8H6F - chains A and B of the 6 polymer chains in the assembly; structure by electron microscopy, 3.30 A resolution.

Chain A (and B):
Protein: Spike glycoprotein
Organism: Severe acute respiratory syndrome coronavirus 2
Notes: chain B of this document is another copy of the same molecule, construct and numbering; everything in this record applies to it too
Reference sequence: P0DTC2 (SPIKE_SARS2); numbering as in UniProt (aligned over 1-1208)
Amino-acid sequence (1208 residues; row label = number of the first residue in the row):
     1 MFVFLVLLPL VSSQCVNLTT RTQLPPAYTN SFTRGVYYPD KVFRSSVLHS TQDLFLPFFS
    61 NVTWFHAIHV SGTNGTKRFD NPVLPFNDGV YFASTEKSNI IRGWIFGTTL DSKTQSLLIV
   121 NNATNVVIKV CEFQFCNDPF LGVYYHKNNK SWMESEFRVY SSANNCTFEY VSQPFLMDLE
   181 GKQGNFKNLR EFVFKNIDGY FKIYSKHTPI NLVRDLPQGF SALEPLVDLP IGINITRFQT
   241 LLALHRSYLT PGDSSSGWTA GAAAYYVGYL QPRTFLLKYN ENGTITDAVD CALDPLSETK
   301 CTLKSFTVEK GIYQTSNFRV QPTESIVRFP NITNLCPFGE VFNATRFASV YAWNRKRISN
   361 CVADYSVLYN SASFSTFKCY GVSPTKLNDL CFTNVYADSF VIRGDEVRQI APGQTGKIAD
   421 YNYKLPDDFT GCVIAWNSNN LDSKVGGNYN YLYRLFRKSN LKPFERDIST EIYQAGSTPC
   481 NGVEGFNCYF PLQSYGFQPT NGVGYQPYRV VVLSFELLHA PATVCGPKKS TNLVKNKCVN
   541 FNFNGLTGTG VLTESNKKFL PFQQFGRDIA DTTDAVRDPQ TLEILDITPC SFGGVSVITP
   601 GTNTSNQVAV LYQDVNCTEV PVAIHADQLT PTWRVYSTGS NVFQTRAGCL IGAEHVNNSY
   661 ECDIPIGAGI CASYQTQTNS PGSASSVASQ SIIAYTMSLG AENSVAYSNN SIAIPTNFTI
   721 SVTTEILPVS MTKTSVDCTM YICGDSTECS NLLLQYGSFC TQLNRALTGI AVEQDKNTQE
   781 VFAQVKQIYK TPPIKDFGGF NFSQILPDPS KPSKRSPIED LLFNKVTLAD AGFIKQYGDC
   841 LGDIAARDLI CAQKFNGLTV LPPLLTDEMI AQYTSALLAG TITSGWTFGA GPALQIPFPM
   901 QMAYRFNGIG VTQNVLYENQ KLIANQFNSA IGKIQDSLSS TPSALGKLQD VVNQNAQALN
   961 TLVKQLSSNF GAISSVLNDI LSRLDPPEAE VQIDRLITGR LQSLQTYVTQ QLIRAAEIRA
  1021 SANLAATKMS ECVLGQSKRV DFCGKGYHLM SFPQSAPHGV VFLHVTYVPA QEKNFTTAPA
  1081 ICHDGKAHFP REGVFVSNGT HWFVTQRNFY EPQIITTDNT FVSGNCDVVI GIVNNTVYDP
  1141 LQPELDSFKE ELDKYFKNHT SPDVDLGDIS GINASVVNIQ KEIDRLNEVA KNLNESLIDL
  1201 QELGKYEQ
Disordered / not traced: 1-25, 67-78, 142-152, 175-185, 244-260, 677-690, 829-851, 1150-1208 (chain B: 1-25, 67-78, 142-152, 175-185, 247-261, 676-689, 829-851, 1150-1208)
Construct notes: engineered mutation Gly682 (Arg in P0DTC2), Ser683 (Arg in P0DTC2), Ser685 (Arg in P0DTC2), Pro817 (Phe in P0DTC2), Pro892 (Ala in P0DTC2), Pro899 (Ala in P0DTC2), Pro942 (Ala in P0DTC2), Pro986 (Lys in P0DTC2), Pro987 (Val in P0DTC2)
Swiss-Prot annotation at these positions:
  - region: Asn280 to Cys301 (Putative superantigen), Arg403 to Asp405 (Integrin-binding motif), Asn448 to Phe456 (Immunodominant HLA epitope recognized by the CD8+), Pro681, Ala684 (Putative superantigen), Ser816 to Tyr837 (Fusion peptide 1), Lys835 to Phe855 (Fusion peptide 2), Asp1163 to Glu1202 (Heptad repeat 2)
  - site: Arg815, Ser816 (Cleavage)
  - glycosylation: Asn17 (N-linked (GlcNAc...) (complex) asparagine), Asn61 (N-linked (GlcNAc...) (hybrid) asparagine), Asn74 (N-linked (GlcNAc...) (complex) asparagine), Asn122 (N-linked (GlcNAc...) (hybrid) asparagine), Asn149 (N-linked (GlcNAc...) (complex) asparagine), Asn165 (N-linked (GlcNAc...) (complex) asparagine), Asn234 (N-linked (GlcNAc...) (high mannose) asparagine), Asn282 (N-linked (GlcNAc...) (complex) asparagine), Thr323 (O-linked (GalNAc) threonine), Ser325 (O-linked (HexNAc...) serine), Asn331 (N-linked (GlcNAc...) (complex) asparagine), Asn343 (N-linked (GlcNAc...) (complex) asparagine), Asn603 (N-linked (GlcNAc...) (hybrid) asparagine), Asn616 (N-linked (GlcNAc...) (complex) asparagine), Asn657 (N-linked (GlcNAc...) (complex) asparagine), Thr676 (O-linked (GlcNAc...) threonine), Thr678 (O-linked (GlcNAc...) threonine), Asn709 (N-linked (GlcNAc...) (high mannose) asparagine), Asn717 (N-linked (GlcNAc...) (hybrid) asparagine), Asn801 (N-linked (GlcNAc...) (hybrid) asparagine) and 6 more in UniProt
  - natural variant: Leu5 (L5F: In strain: Iota/B.1.526), Ser13 (S13I: In strain: Epsilon/B.1.427/B.1.429), Leu18 (L18F: In strain: Beta/B.1.351, Gamma/P.1 and 1 more), Thr19 (T19I: In strain: Omicron/BQ.1.1, Omicron/XBB.1.5 and 1 more; T19R: In strain: Delta/B.1.617.2, Omicron/BA.2 and 4 more), Thr20 (T20N: In strain: Gamma/P.1), Leu24 to Ala27 (sequence variant, change not given here; In strain: Omicron/BA.2, Omicron/BA.2.12.1 and 6 more), Pro26 (P26S: In strain: Gamma/P.1), Gln52 (Q52H: In strain: Omicron/EG.5.1), Ala67 (A67V: In strain: Eta/B.1.525, Omicron/BA.1), His69 to Val70 (deletion: In strain: Alpha/B.1.1.7, Eta/B.1.525 and 5 more), Gly75 (G75V: In strain: Lambda/C.37), Thr76 (T76I: In strain: Lambda/C.37), 82 further natural variant entries in UniProt
  - mutagenesis: His69 to Val70 (Increased incorporation of cleaved spike into virions), Asn121 (N121Q: Partial loss of biliverdin affinity), Arg190 (R190K: Partial loss of biliverdin affinity), Asn234 (N234Q: Increased resistance to neutralizing antibodies), Asn331 (N331Q: Reduced viral infectivity), Asn343 (N343Q: Reduced viral infectivity), Leu452 (L452R: Increased resistance to neutralizing antibodies. Decreases HLA binding to NF9 epitope. Increased binding affinity to human ACE2), Tyr453 (Y453F: Decreased HLA binding to NF9 epitope. Increased binding affinity to human ACE2), Ala475 (A475V: Increased resistance to neutralizing antibodies), Val483 (V483A: Increased resistance to neutralizing antibodies), Glu484 (E484D: Increased replication in human TMEM106B overexpressing cells), Phe490 (F490L: Increased resistance to neutralizing antibodies and human covalescent sera neutralization), 12 further mutagenesis entries in UniProt
Cystine bridges: Cys131-Cys166, Cys291-Cys301, Cys336-Cys361, Cys379-Cys432, Cys391-Cys525, Cys480-Cys488, Cys538-Cys590, Cys617-Cys649, Cys662-Cys671, Cys738-Cys760, Cys743-Cys749, Cys1032-Cys1043, Cys1082-Cys1126
Covalently attached groups: N-acetylglucosamine (NAG) linked to Asn61, Asn122, Asn331, Asn709, Asn717, Asn801, Asn1074, Asn1098, Asn1134

Chain A / chain B interface:
Residue-residue contacts - 121 pairs, chain A then chain B:
  Asn317(A) - Asp737(B)
  Arg319(A) - Met740(B)
  Arg357(A) - Thr167(B)  hydrogen bond (side chain-backbone)
  Ser359(A) - Thr167(B)
  Lys558(A) - Phe43(B)
  Phe559(A) - Phe43(B)  hydrophobic
  Leu560(A) - Gly283(B)
  Phe562(A) - Tyr38(B)  hydrophobic
  Phe562(A) - Lys41(B)
  Phe562(A) - Glu224(B)
  Phe562(A) - Pro225(B)  hydrophobic
  Gln563(A) - Lys41(B)
  Gln563(A) - Val42(B)
  Gln563(A) - Phe43(B)
  Gln563(A) - Gly283(B)
  Gln564(A) - Lys41(B)  hydrogen bond (backbone-backbone)
  Phe565(A) - Lys41(B)
  Phe565(A) - Val42(B)
  Phe565(A) - Phe43(B)  hydrogen bond (backbone-backbone)
  Gly566(A) - Phe43(B)
  Arg567(A) - Val42(B)
  Arg567(A) - Phe43(B)  hydrogen bond (backbone-backbone)
  Ile569(A) - Val47(B)  hydrophobic
  Ala570(A) - Val963(B)  hydrophobic
  Thr572(A) - Phe855(B)
  Pro589(A) - Phe855(B)  hydrophobic
  Phe592(A) - Met740(B)  hydrophobic
  Phe592(A) - Gln853(B)
  Phe592(A) - Lys854(B)
  Phe592(A) - Gly857(B)
  Asp614(A) - Gln853(B)  hydrogen bond (backbone-side chain)
  Asp614(A) - Thr859(B)  hydrogen bond
  Asp614(A) - Val860(B)
  Ala647(A) - Pro862(B)  hydrophobic
  Pro665(A) - Leu864(B)  hydrophobic
  Ala668(A) - Pro863(B)  hydrogen bond (backbone-backbone)
  Ala668(A) - Leu864(B)
  Ala668(A) - Thr866(B)
  Gly669(A) - Leu864(B)  hydrogen bond (backbone-backbone)
  Met697(A) - Leu865(B)  hydrophobic
  Met697(A) - Met869(B)  hydrophobic
  Leu699(A) - Ile788(B)  hydrophobic
  Leu699(A) - Met869(B)
  Leu699(A) - Gln872(B)
  Leu699(A) - Tyr873(B)
  Gly700(A) - Ile788(B)
  Ala701(A) - Gln787(B)
  Ala701(A) - Ile788(B)  hydrogen bond (backbone-backbone)
  Glu702(A) - Ile788(B)
  Glu702(A) - Lys790(B)
  Asn703(A) - Gln787(B)  hydrogen bond
  Asn703(A) - Ile788(B)  hydrogen bond (backbone-backbone)
  Asn703(A) - Tyr789(B)
  Asn703(A) - Lys790(B)  hydrogen bond (backbone-backbone)
  Ser704(A) - Lys790(B)  hydrogen bond
  Val705(A) - Tyr789(B)  hydrophobic
  Val705(A) - Gln895(B)
  Ala706(A) - Gln895(B)
  Tyr707(A) - Pro792(B)  hydrophobic
  Tyr707(A) - Asp796(B)  hydrogen bond (side chain-backbone)
  Tyr707(A) - Phe797(B)
  Tyr707(A) - Thr883(B)
  Tyr707(A) - Ile896(B)
  Tyr707(A) - Pro897(B)  hydrophobic
  Tyr707(A) - Phe898(B)  hydrogen bond (side chain-backbone)
  Ser708(A) - Pro897(B)
  Asn709(A) - Pro897(B)
  Ser711(A) - Gln895(B)
  Ser711(A) - Pro897(B)
  Ile712(A) - Gln895(B)
  Ile712(A) - Ile896(B)  hydrophobic
  Ala713(A) - Leu894(B)
  Ala713(A) - Gln895(B)
  Pro715(A) - Leu894(B)
  Thr961(A) - Ser758(B)
  Thr961(A) - Gln762(B)
  Gln965(A) - Tyr756(B)
  Gln965(A) - Gly757(B)
  Gln965(A) - Ser758(B)  hydrogen bond (side chain-backbone)
  Gln965(A) - Phe759(B)
  Ser968(A) - Gly757(B)
  Asn969(A) - Gln755(B)
  Phe970(A) - Gln755(B)  hydrogen bond (backbone-backbone)
  Phe970(A) - Tyr756(B)
  Gly971(A) - Gln755(B)
  Gln1002(A) - Phe759(B)
  Gln1002(A) - Gln1002(B)
  Gln1002(A) - Gln1005(B)
  Thr1006(A) - Gln762(B)
  Thr1006(A) - Gln1005(B)  hydrogen bond
  Gln1010(A) - Gln762(B)
  Ile1013(A) - Leu1012(B)  hydrophobic
  Glu1017(A) - Arg1019(B)  salt bridge
  Arg1039(A) - Glu1031(B)  salt bridge
  Arg1039(A) - Arg1039(B)
  Val1040(A) - Ser1030(B)  hydrogen bond (backbone-side chain)
  Val1040(A) - Glu1031(B)
  Asp1041(A) - Ser1030(B)
  Gly1046(A) - Ala890(B)
  Pro1069(A) - Ala890(B)
  Pro1069(A) - Pro892(B)
  Glu1072(A) - Pro892(B)
  Glu1072(A) - Leu894(B)
  Thr1077(A) - Met900(B)
  Pro1079(A) - Tyr917(B)
  Phe1089(A) - Asn914(B)
  Phe1089(A) - Tyr917(B)  hydrophobic
  Val1094(A) - Met900(B)  hydrophobic
  Val1094(A) - Tyr904(B)
  Arg1107(A) - Tyr904(B)
  Arg1107(A) - Asn907(B)
  Arg1107(A) - Gln913(B)
  Phe1121(A) - Asn914(B)
  Ser1123(A) - Asn914(B)
  Ser1123(A) - Glu918(B)
  Val1128(A) - Tyr917(B)
  Val1128(A) - Glu918(B)
  Val1129(A) - Tyr917(B)  hydrophobic
  Ile1130(A) - Gln920(B)
  Leu1141(A) - Glu1144(B)
  Lys1149(A) - Lys1149(B)
Interface residues without a listed pair, chain A (84 interface residues in all): Thr523, Thr547, Lys557, Asp571, Gln613, Gly667, Asn710, Gly999, Ser1003, Thr1009, Lys1045, Tyr1047, Asn1074, Pro1090, Arg1091, Leu1145
Interface residues without a listed pair, chain B (87 interface residues in all): Arg44, Pro230, Asn282, Thr284, Asp745, Arg765, Gln784, Lys786, Leu858, Leu861, Ser884, Trp886, Gly889, Gly891, Ala893, Lys921, Asn960, Lys964, Asn978, Thr1009, Leu1034, Gly1035, Asp1118

Summary:
84 residues of chain A face 87 of chain B across their interface; the contacts include 19 hydrogen bonds and 2
salt bridges. Polar pairs include Glu1017(A)-Arg1019(B), Arg1039(A)-Glu1031(B) and Arg357(A)-Thr167(B).
N-acetylglucosamine is covalently linked to Asn61(A), Asn122(A), Asn331(A), Asn709(A), Asn717(A) and Asn801(A)
and 3 more.
Both chains are Spike glycoprotein (Severe acute respiratory syndrome coronavirus 2). Entry 8H6F (Cryo-EM
structure of SARS-CoV-2 Spike protein in complex with A6 repebody) was determined by electron microscopy.
